5ZLE - chain A; structure by X-ray diffraction, 2.60 A resolution.

Chain A:
Molecule: Cytochrome b reductase 1
Organism: Homo sapiens
Notes: EC 1.-.-.-
Reference sequence: Q53TN4 (CYBR1_HUMAN); numbering as in UniProt (aligned over 1-286)
Sequence (292 residues; numbered 1 to 292; the number before each row is that of its first residue):
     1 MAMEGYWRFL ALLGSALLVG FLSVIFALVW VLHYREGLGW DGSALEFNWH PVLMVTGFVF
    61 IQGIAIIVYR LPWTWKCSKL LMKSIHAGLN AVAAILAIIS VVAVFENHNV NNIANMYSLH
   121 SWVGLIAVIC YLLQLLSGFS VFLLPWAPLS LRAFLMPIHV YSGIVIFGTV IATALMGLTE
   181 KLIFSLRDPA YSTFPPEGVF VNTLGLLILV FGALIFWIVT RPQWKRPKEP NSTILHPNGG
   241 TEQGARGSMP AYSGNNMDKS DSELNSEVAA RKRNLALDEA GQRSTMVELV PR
Unresolved in the structure: 1-5, 231-292
Sequence notes: expression tag (287-292)
Bound ions: heme Fe site 1: H50, H120; heme Fe site 2: H86, H159
Small-molecule neighbours:
  - heme (HEM), molecule 1: W30, F47, H50, P51, M54, F58, V101, V104, F105, H108, N115, M116, Y117, S118, H120, S121, G124, L125, V128, V170, T173, A174, G177, L178, E180, K181, F184
  - heme (HEM), molecule 2: Q62, I66, Y69, R70, K79, K83, H86, A87, N90, Y131, Q134, L135, G138, F139, F142, L143, M156, H159, V160, G163, I164, V219, K225, R226
UniProt features mapped onto this chain:
  - binding site (heme b): H50, R70, K79, H86, N115 to S118, H120, H159, E180, K225
  - binding site (L-ascorbate): K79, K83, R152
  - binding site (Fe(3+)): H108
  - modified residue: S232 (Phosphoserine), T285 (Phosphothreonine)
  - natural variant: R226 (R226H: In some patients with hereditary hemochromatosis)
  - mutagenesis: F58 (F58L: Decreased transmembrane ascorbate ferrireductase activity), K79 (K79S: Decreased heme b reduction by ascorbate), K83 (K83S: Decreased heme b reduction by ascorbate), N107 (N107A/F: Decreased transmembrane ascorbate ferrireductase activity), H108 (H108A: Loss of transmembrane ascorbate ferrireductase activity; H108Q: Loss of iron binding. Loss of transmembrane ascorbate ferrireductase activity), Y117 (Y117A/S: Decreased transmembrane ascorbate ferrireductase activity), Y131 (Y131L: Decreased transmembrane ascorbate ferrireductase activity), R152 (R152E: Decreased heme b reduction by ascorbate), F184 (F184A: Decreased transmembrane ascorbate ferrireductase activity)
What the authors report for this chain:
  - heme coordination: H50, H86, H120, H159
  - binding site for heme: R70, N115, S118, E180
  - mutagenesis - N107F, H108A, H108Q: decreased catalytic activity on Fe3+
  - mutagenesis - F58L, Y117A, Y117S, Y131L, F184A: decreased catalytic activity

Overview:
Ligands of chain A: heme. From UniProt: 12 heme b-binding residues, 3 L-ascorbate-binding residues,
Fe3+-binding residue H108 and 9 mutagenesis sites. The paper reports a binding site for heme at R70, N115 and
S118 among others; F58L, Y117A and Y117S, among others, reduce catalytic activity; 8 substitutions were tested
in all.
Chain A is Cytochrome b reductase 1 (Homo sapiens); the structure, Human duodenal cytochrome b (Dcytb) in
substrate free form, was determined by X-ray diffraction together with 5ZLG from the same study.
